3QQY - chains A and C of the 3 polymer chains in the assembly; structure by X-ray diffraction, 2.40 A resolution.

[Chain A]
Molecule: Ribosomal protein 3/homing endonuclease-like protein fusion
Source organism: Ophiostoma novo-ulmi subsp. americana
UniProt: Q4VWW5 (Q4VWW5_OPHNO); residues 1-303 here correspond to UniProt positions 413-715 (UniProt number = residue number + 412)
Sequence (307 residues; row label = number of the first residue in the row; numbers below 1 keep their minus sign (Gly-3 is residue -3)):
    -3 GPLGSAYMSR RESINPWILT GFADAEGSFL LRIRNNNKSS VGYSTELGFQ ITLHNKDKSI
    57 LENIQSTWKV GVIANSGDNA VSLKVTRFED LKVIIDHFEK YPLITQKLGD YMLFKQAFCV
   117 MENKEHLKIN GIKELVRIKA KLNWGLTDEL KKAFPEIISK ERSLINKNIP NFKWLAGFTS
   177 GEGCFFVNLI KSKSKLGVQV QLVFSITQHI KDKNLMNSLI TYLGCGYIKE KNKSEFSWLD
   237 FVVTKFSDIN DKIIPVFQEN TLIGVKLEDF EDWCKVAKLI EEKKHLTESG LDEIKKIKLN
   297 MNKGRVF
Disordered / not traced: -3 to 1, 156-158
Sequence notes: expression tag (-3 to 0)
Bound ions: Mg2+: Ala21, Glu22 (shared with 1 residue of chain B; DA16(C) of chain C)
From the paper describing this entry:
  - Mg2+ coordination: Glu178
  - conformationally variable residues (side-chain flip): Glu178
  - Mg2+ coordination: Glu22 (proposed by the authors, not directly observed)
  - mutagenesis - E22Q: decreased catalytic activity
  - mutagenesis - E178D (approximately 3-fold): increased catalytic activity

[Chain C]
Molecule: 26-nt DNA strand
Sequence (26 nucleotides; row label = number of the first residue in the row):
     1 GGTAAAAGGT TGAATAAGTG GAAAGG
Bound ions: Mg2+: DA16 (shared with Ala21(A), Glu22(A) of chain A; 1 residue of chain B)

[Chain A / chain C interface]
Contacting residue pairs (49; chain A residue first):
  Ala21(A) - DA16(C)  phosphate contact
  Glu22(A) - DT15(C)  sugar contact
  Glu22(A) - DA16(C)  phosphate contact
  Gly23(A) - DA16(C)  hydrogen bond to the phosphate
  Ser24(A) - DA17(C)  phosphate contact
  Arg28(A) - DT19(C)  base contact
  Arg28(A) - DG20(C)  hydrogen bond to the base
  Arg30(A) - DG20(C)  base contact
  Arg30(A) - DG21(C)  hydrogen bond to the base
  Arg30(A) - DA22(C)  base contact
  Gln46(A) - DA17(C)  base contact
  Gln46(A) - DG18(C)  base contact
  Thr48(A) - DT15(C)  sugar contact
  Leu49(A) - DT15(C)  phosphate contact
  His50(A) - DA14(C)  phosphate contact
  His50(A) - DT15(C)  salt bridge to the phosphate
  Ala76(A) - DT15(C)  base contact
  Lys80(A) - DG18(C)  hydrogen bond to the base
  Asn139(A) - DA17(C)  phosphate contact
  Asn139(A) - DG18(C)  phosphate contact
  Trp140(A) - DA17(C)  phosphate contact
  Trp140(A) - DG18(C)  hydrogen bond to the phosphate
  Thr143(A) - DT19(C)  phosphate contact
  Ile186(A) - DA6(C)  base contact
  Ser190(A) - DT3(C)  phosphate contact
  Lys191(A) - DT3(C)  salt bridge to the phosphate
  Gln195(A) - DA4(C)  base contact
  Gln195(A) - DA5(C)  hydrogen bond to the base
  Gln197(A) - DA5(C)  base contact
  Gln197(A) - DA6(C)  base contact
  Tyr223(A) - DA6(C)  sugar contact
  Tyr223(A) - DA7(C)  phosphate contact
  Lys225(A) - DA7(C)  hydrogen bond to the base
  Lys225(A) - DG8(C)  hydrogen bond to the base
  Lys227(A) - DG8(C)  base contact
  Lys227(A) - DG9(C)  hydrogen bond to the base
  Lys227(A) - DT10(C)  base contact
  Asn228(A) - DT10(C)  base contact
  Lys229(A) - DT11(C)  base contact
  Lys229(A) - DG12(C)  hydrogen bond to the base
  Trp234(A) - DT10(C)  base contact
  Trp234(A) - DT11(C)  base contact
  Thr240(A) - DA5(C)  phosphate contact
  Thr240(A) - DA6(C)  hydrogen bond to the phosphate
  Lys241(A) - DA5(C)  phosphate contact
  Lys241(A) - DA6(C)  hydrogen bond to the phosphate
  Phe242(A) - DA5(C)  hydrogen bond to the phosphate
  His281(A) - DA4(C)  salt bridge to the phosphate
  Leu282(A) - DT3(C)  sugar contact
Interface residues without a listed pair, chain A (40 interface residues in all): Phe25, Ser72, Asn75, Leu138, Gly141, Asn184, Lys189, Ser243, Lys299
Interface residues without a listed pair, chain C (21 interface residues in all): DG2, DA13

[Summary]
Chain A and chain C form an interface of 40 and 21 residues respectively; the contacts include 13 hydrogen
bonds and 3 salt bridges. Among the polar pairs are Arg28(A)-DG20(C), Arg30(A)-DG21(C) and Lys80(A)-DG18(C).
Ala21(A), Glu22(A) and DA16(C) coordinate Mg2+. From the paper: E22Q of chain A reduces catalytic activity;
Mg2+ coordination by Glu178(A) and Glu22(A).
Here chain A is Ribosomal protein 3/homing endonuclease-like protein fusion (Ophiostoma novo-ulmi subsp.
americana) and chain C is a 26-nt DNA strand. Entry 3QQY (Crystal structure of a novel LAGLIDADG homing
endonuclease, I-OnuI (from Ophiostoma novo-ulmi subsp. americana)) was determined by X-ray diffraction
together with 3R7P from the same study.
